1P80 - chains A and D of the 4 polymer chains in the assembly; structure by X-ray diffraction, 1.65 A resolution.

[Chain A (and D)]
Protein: Catalase HPII
From: Escherichia coli
Notes: EC 1.11.1.6; chain D of this document is another copy of the same molecule, construct and numbering; everything in this record applies to it too
UniProtKB: P21179 (CATE_ECOLI); residues 1-753 here = UniProt positions 1-753
Sequence (753 residues; numbered 1 to 753; the number before each row is that of its first residue):
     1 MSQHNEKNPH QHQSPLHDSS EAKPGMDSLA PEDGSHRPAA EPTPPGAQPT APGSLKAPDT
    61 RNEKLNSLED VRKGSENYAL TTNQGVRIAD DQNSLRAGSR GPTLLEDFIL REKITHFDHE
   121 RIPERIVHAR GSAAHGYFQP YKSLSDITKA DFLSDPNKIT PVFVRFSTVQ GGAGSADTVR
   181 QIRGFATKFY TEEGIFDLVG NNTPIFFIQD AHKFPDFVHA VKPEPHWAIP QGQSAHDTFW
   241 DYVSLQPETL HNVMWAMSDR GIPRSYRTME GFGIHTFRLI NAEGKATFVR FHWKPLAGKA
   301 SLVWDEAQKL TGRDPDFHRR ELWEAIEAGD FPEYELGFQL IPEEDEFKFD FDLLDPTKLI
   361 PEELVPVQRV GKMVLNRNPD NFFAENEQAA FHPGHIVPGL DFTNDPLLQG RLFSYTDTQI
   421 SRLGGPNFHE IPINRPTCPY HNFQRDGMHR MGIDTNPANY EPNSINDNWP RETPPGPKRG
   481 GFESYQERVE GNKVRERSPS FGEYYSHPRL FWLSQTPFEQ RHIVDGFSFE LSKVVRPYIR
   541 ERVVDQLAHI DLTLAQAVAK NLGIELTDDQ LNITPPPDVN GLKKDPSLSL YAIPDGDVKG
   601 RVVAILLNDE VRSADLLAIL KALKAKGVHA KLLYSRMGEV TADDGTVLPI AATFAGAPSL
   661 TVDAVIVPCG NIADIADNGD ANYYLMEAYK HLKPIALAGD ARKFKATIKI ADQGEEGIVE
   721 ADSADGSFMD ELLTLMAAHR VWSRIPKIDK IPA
Not modelled in the structure: 1-26
Differences from the reference sequence: engineered mutation Gln-181 (Asp in P21179)
Metal / ion sites: heme Fe near Tyr-415 (its only coordinating residue here)
Small-molecule neighbours: heme (HEM): Arg-125, Ile-126, Val-127, His-128, Arg-165, Ser-167, Gly-184, Phe-185, Ala-186, Val-199, Gly-200, Asn-201, Phe-206, Ala-211, Phe-214, Ile-274, His-275, Phe-391, Leu-407, Gly-410, Arg-411, Ser-414, Tyr-415, Thr-418, Gln-419, Arg-422
Reported in the primary citation:
  - mutagenesis - V169F, V169I, D181Q: decreased catalytic activity
  - conformationally variable residues (side-chain flip): Gln-233
  - mutagenesis - V169W: abolished expression
  - mutagenesis - R180A, R180K: unchanged catalytic activity
  - catalytic residues: His-128 (citing earlier work)

[Chain A / chain D interface]
Pairs across the interface (256):
  Ser-28(A) / Leu-245(D)
  Leu-29(A) / Arg-542(D)  hydrogen bond (backbone-side chain)
  Pro-31(A) / Tyr-538(D)  hydrophobic
  Pro-31(A) / Arg-542(D)
  Ser-35(A) / Tyr-538(D)
  His-36(A) / Arg-536(D)  hydrogen bond (backbone-side chain)
  His-36(A) / Tyr-538(D)
  Pro-49(A) / Arg-536(D)
  Thr-50(A) / His-226(D)  hydrogen bond
  Thr-50(A) / Trp-227(D)
  Ala-51(A) / His-226(D)
  Pro-52(A) / His-226(D)
  Asp-90(A) / Arg-495(D)
  Asp-91(A) / His-212(D)  salt bridge
  Asp-91(A) / Lys-213(D)  hydrogen bond (backbone-side chain)
  Asp-91(A) / Asp-216(D)
  Gln-92(A) / Lys-213(D)  hydrogen bond
  Gln-92(A) / Arg-497(D)  hydrogen bond (backbone-side chain)
  Asn-93(A) / Asp-210(D)
  Asn-93(A) / His-212(D)
  Asn-93(A) / Arg-495(D)
  Asn-93(A) / Glu-496(D)
  Asn-93(A) / Arg-497(D)  hydrogen bond
  Ser-94(A) / Asp-210(D)  hydrogen bond
  Ser-94(A) / His-212(D)
  Ser-94(A) / Val-494(D)
  Ser-94(A) / Arg-495(D)
  Leu-95(A) / Lys-493(D)
  Leu-95(A) / Val-494(D)
  Leu-95(A) / Arg-495(D)
  Arg-96(A) / Asp-210(D)  salt bridge
  Arg-96(A) / Pro-406(D)
  Arg-96(A) / Asn-492(D)
  Arg-96(A) / Lys-493(D)
  Arg-96(A) / Val-494(D)  hydrogen bond (backbone-backbone)
  Arg-96(A) / Glu-496(D)  hydrogen bond (side chain-backbone)
  Arg-96(A) / Arg-497(D)
  Ala-97(A) / Val-489(D)  hydrophobic
  Ala-97(A) / Asn-492(D)
  Gly-98(A) / Gly-491(D)
  Gly-98(A) / Asn-492(D)  hydrogen bond (backbone-backbone)
  Gly-98(A) / Val-494(D)
  Ser-99(A) / Val-494(D)
  Ser-99(A) / Glu-496(D)
  Ser-99(A) / Ser-498(D)
  Ser-99(A) / Pro-499(D)
  Arg-100(A) / Glu-346(D)  salt bridge
  Arg-100(A) / Phe-347(D)
  Arg-100(A) / Asp-352(D)  salt bridge
  Arg-100(A) / Leu-354(D)
  Arg-100(A) / Asn-404(D)  hydrogen bond (backbone-side chain)
  Arg-100(A) / Ser-498(D)
  Gly-101(A) / Asn-404(D)
  Pro-102(A) / Asn-404(D)
  Pro-102(A) / Gln-409(D)
  Pro-102(A) / Val-489(D)
  Thr-103(A) / Gln-409(D)  hydrogen bond (backbone-side chain)
  Leu-104(A) / Lys-493(D)
  Glu-106(A) / Lys-493(D)  salt bridge
  Asp-107(A) / Arg-495(D)  salt bridge
  Ile-109(A) / His-212(D)
  Ile-109(A) / Arg-495(D)
  Leu-110(A) / His-212(D)
  Arg-111(A) / Phe-413(D)
  Lys-113(A) / His-212(D)  hydrogen bond (side chain-backbone)
  Lys-113(A) / Asp-216(D)  salt bridge
  Ile-114(A) / Ala-211(D)
  Ile-114(A) / Pro-215(D)
  Ile-114(A) / Phe-413(D)  hydrophobic
  Ile-114(A) / Ser-414(D)
  Thr-115(A) / Phe-413(D)
  Thr-115(A) / Asp-417(D)
  Phe-117(A) / Ile-126(D)
  Phe-117(A) / Phe-214(D)  hydrophobic
  Phe-117(A) / Pro-215(D)  hydrophobic
  Phe-117(A) / Val-218(D)  hydrophobic
  Asp-118(A) / Ser-414(D)  hydrogen bond
  Asp-118(A) / Asp-417(D)
  Asp-118(A) / Thr-418(D)  hydrogen bond (backbone-side chain)
  His-119(A) / Asp-417(D)  salt bridge
  His-119(A) / Ser-421(D)  hydrogen bond
  Glu-120(A) / Ile-126(D)
  Glu-120(A) / His-219(D)  salt bridge
  Arg-121(A) / Pro-123(D)
  Arg-121(A) / Glu-124(D)
  Arg-121(A) / Ile-126(D)  hydrogen bond (side chain-backbone)
  Arg-121(A) / Lys-222(D)
  Pro-123(A) / Arg-121(D)
  Glu-124(A) / Arg-121(D)
  Ile-126(A) / Phe-117(D)
  Ile-126(A) / Glu-120(D)
  Ile-126(A) / Arg-121(D)  hydrogen bond (backbone-side chain)
  Gly-174(A) / Gly-174(D)
  Gly-174(A) / Ser-175(D)  hydrogen bond (backbone-backbone)
  Gly-174(A) / Gln-231(D)
  Ser-175(A) / Gly-174(D)
  Asp-210(A) / Asn-93(D)
  Asp-210(A) / Ser-94(D)  hydrogen bond
  Asp-210(A) / Arg-96(D)  salt bridge
  Ala-211(A) / Ile-114(D)
  His-212(A) / Asp-91(D)  salt bridge
  His-212(A) / Asn-93(D)
  His-212(A) / Ser-94(D)
  His-212(A) / Ile-109(D)
  His-212(A) / Leu-110(D)
  His-212(A) / Lys-113(D)  hydrogen bond (backbone-side chain)
  Lys-213(A) / Asp-91(D)  hydrogen bond (side chain-backbone)
  Lys-213(A) / Gln-92(D)  hydrogen bond
  Phe-214(A) / Phe-117(D)  hydrophobic
  Pro-215(A) / Ile-114(D)  hydrophobic
  Pro-215(A) / Phe-117(D)  hydrophobic
  Asp-216(A) / Asp-91(D)
  Asp-216(A) / Lys-113(D)  salt bridge
  Val-218(A) / Phe-117(D)  hydrophobic
  His-219(A) / Glu-120(D)  salt bridge
  Lys-222(A) / Arg-121(D)
  Pro-225(A) / Asn-381(D)
  Pro-225(A) / Phe-382(D)  hydrogen bond (backbone-backbone)
  His-226(A) / Thr-50(D)  hydrogen bond
  His-226(A) / Ala-51(D)
  His-226(A) / Pro-52(D)
  His-226(A) / Trp-323(D)
  His-226(A) / Asp-380(D)
  His-226(A) / Phe-382(D)  hydrogen bond (backbone-backbone)
  Trp-227(A) / Thr-50(D)
  Trp-227(A) / Arg-319(D)
  Trp-227(A) / Arg-320(D)
  Trp-227(A) / Trp-323(D)  hydrophobic
  Trp-227(A) / Phe-382(D)
  Ala-228(A) / Arg-319(D)  hydrogen bond (backbone-side chain)
  Ala-228(A) / Phe-382(D)  hydrophobic
  Ile-229(A) / Asp-316(D)
  Ile-229(A) / Arg-319(D)
  Ile-229(A) / Arg-320(D)
  Pro-230(A) / Asp-316(D)
  Gln-231(A) / Gly-174(D)
  Gln-231(A) / Asp-316(D)  hydrogen bond (backbone-side chain)
  Asp-305(A) / Arg-313(D)  salt bridge
  Gln-308(A) / Gly-312(D)
  Gln-308(A) / Arg-313(D)  hydrogen bond
  Lys-309(A) / Arg-313(D)
  Thr-311(A) / Gly-312(D)  hydrogen bond (side chain-backbone)
  Gly-312(A) / Gln-308(D)
  Gly-312(A) / Thr-311(D)  hydrogen bond (backbone-side chain)
  Gly-312(A) / Gly-312(D)
  Arg-313(A) / Asp-305(D)  salt bridge
  Arg-313(A) / Gln-308(D)  hydrogen bond
  Arg-313(A) / Lys-309(D)
  Asp-316(A) / Ile-229(D)
  Asp-316(A) / Pro-230(D)
  Asp-316(A) / Gln-231(D)  hydrogen bond (side chain-backbone)
  Arg-319(A) / Trp-227(D)
  Arg-319(A) / Ala-228(D)  hydrogen bond (side chain-backbone)
  Arg-319(A) / Ile-229(D)
  Arg-320(A) / Trp-227(D)
  Arg-320(A) / Ile-229(D)
  Trp-323(A) / His-226(D)
  Trp-323(A) / Trp-227(D)  hydrophobic
  Glu-346(A) / Arg-100(D)  salt bridge
  Phe-347(A) / Arg-100(D)
  Asp-352(A) / Arg-100(D)  salt bridge
  Leu-354(A) / Arg-100(D)
  Asp-380(A) / His-226(D)
  Asn-381(A) / Pro-225(D)
  Phe-382(A) / Pro-225(D)  hydrogen bond (backbone-backbone)
  Phe-382(A) / His-226(D)  hydrogen bond (backbone-backbone)
  Phe-382(A) / Trp-227(D)
  Phe-382(A) / Ala-228(D)  hydrophobic
  Asn-404(A) / Arg-100(D)
  Asn-404(A) / Gly-101(D)
  Asn-404(A) / Pro-102(D)
  Pro-406(A) / Arg-96(D)
  Gln-409(A) / Pro-102(D)
  Gln-409(A) / Thr-103(D)  hydrogen bond (side chain-backbone)
  Phe-413(A) / Arg-111(D)
  Phe-413(A) / Ile-114(D)  hydrophobic
  Phe-413(A) / Thr-115(D)
  Ser-414(A) / Ile-114(D)
  Ser-414(A) / Asp-118(D)  hydrogen bond
  Asp-417(A) / Thr-115(D)
  Asp-417(A) / Asp-118(D)
  Asp-417(A) / His-119(D)  salt bridge
  Thr-418(A) / Asp-118(D)  hydrogen bond (side chain-backbone)
  Ser-421(A) / His-119(D)  hydrogen bond
  Val-489(A) / Ala-97(D)  hydrophobic
  Val-489(A) / Pro-102(D)
  Gly-491(A) / Gly-98(D)
  Asn-492(A) / Arg-96(D)
  Asn-492(A) / Ala-97(D)
  Asn-492(A) / Gly-98(D)  hydrogen bond (backbone-backbone)
  Lys-493(A) / Leu-95(D)
  Lys-493(A) / Arg-96(D)
  Lys-493(A) / Leu-104(D)
  Lys-493(A) / Glu-106(D)  salt bridge
  Val-494(A) / Ser-94(D)
  Val-494(A) / Leu-95(D)
  Val-494(A) / Arg-96(D)  hydrogen bond (backbone-backbone)
  Val-494(A) / Gly-98(D)
  Val-494(A) / Ser-99(D)
  Arg-495(A) / Asp-90(D)
  Arg-495(A) / Asn-93(D)
  Arg-495(A) / Ser-94(D)
  Arg-495(A) / Leu-95(D)
  Arg-495(A) / Asp-107(D)  salt bridge
  Arg-495(A) / Ile-109(D)
  Glu-496(A) / Asn-93(D)
  Glu-496(A) / Arg-96(D)  hydrogen bond (backbone-side chain)
  Glu-496(A) / Ser-99(D)
  Arg-497(A) / Gln-92(D)  hydrogen bond (side chain-backbone)
  Arg-497(A) / Asn-93(D)  hydrogen bond
  Arg-497(A) / Arg-96(D)
  Ser-498(A) / Ser-99(D)
  Ser-498(A) / Arg-100(D)
  Pro-499(A) / Ser-99(D)
  Ser-532(A) / Met-637(D)
  Lys-533(A) / Gly-656(D)  hydrogen bond (side chain-backbone)
  Val-535(A) / Gln-48(D)
  Val-535(A) / Pro-49(D)
  Arg-536(A) / His-36(D)  hydrogen bond (side chain-backbone)
  Arg-536(A) / Pro-49(D)
  Tyr-538(A) / Pro-31(D)  hydrophobic
  Tyr-538(A) / Ser-35(D)
  Tyr-538(A) / His-36(D)
  Arg-540(A) / Met-637(D)
  Arg-542(A) / Leu-29(D)  hydrogen bond (side chain-backbone)
  Lys-560(A) / Arg-636(D)
  Asn-561(A) / Arg-636(D)
  Asn-561(A) / Met-637(D)  hydrogen bond (backbone-backbone)
  Leu-562(A) / Met-637(D)
  Leu-562(A) / Gly-638(D)  hydrogen bond (backbone-backbone)
  Gly-563(A) / Met-637(D)
  Arg-636(A) / Lys-560(D)
  Arg-636(A) / Asn-561(D)
  Met-637(A) / Ser-532(D)
  Met-637(A) / Arg-540(D)
  Met-637(A) / Asn-561(D)  hydrogen bond (backbone-backbone)
  Met-637(A) / Leu-562(D)
  Met-637(A) / Gly-563(D)  hydrogen bond (backbone-backbone)
  Gly-638(A) / Leu-562(D)  hydrogen bond (backbone-backbone)
  Gly-656(A) / Lys-533(D)  hydrogen bond (backbone-side chain)
  Gly-679(A) / Lys-750(D)
  Gly-679(A) / Ile-751(D)
  Gly-679(A) / Pro-752(D)
  Asn-682(A) / Pro-752(D)
  Tyr-683(A) / Tyr-683(D)
  Tyr-683(A) / Pro-752(D)
  Tyr-683(A) / Ala-753(D)  hydrophobic
  Met-686(A) / Pro-752(D)  hydrophobic
  Asp-749(A) / Gly-679(D)  hydrogen bond (backbone-backbone)
  Lys-750(A) / Asp-677(D)
  Lys-750(A) / Gly-679(D)
  Ile-751(A) / Gly-679(D)
  Pro-752(A) / Gly-679(D)
  Pro-752(A) / Tyr-683(D)
  Pro-752(A) / Met-686(D)
  Ala-753(A) / Tyr-683(D)  hydrophobic
Other interface residues (no listed pair), chain A (133 interface residues in all): Ala-30, Gln-48, Ile-122, Arg-125, Val-127, Arg-130, Ala-173, Leu-245, Gln-246, Glu-324, Glu-490, Ser-500, Phe-529, Asp-677, Lys-690
Other interface residues (no listed pair), chain D (132 interface residues in all): Ala-30, Ile-122, Arg-125, Val-127, Arg-130, Ala-173, Gln-246, Glu-324, Glu-490, Ser-500, Phe-529, Val-535, Asn-678, Asp-680, Asn-682

[Summary]
Chain A and chain D form an interface of 133 and 132 residues respectively; the contacts include 56 hydrogen
bonds and 20 salt bridges. Polar pairs include Asp-91(A)/His-212(D), Arg-96(A)/Asp-210(D) and
Arg-100(A)/Glu-346(D). From the paper: the catalytic residue His-128(A); V169F, V169I and D181Q of chain A
reduce catalytic activity; 6 substitutions were tested in all.
Chain A and chain D are both Catalase HPII (Escherichia coli); the structure, Crystal structure of the D181Q
variant of catalase HPII from E. coli, was determined by X-ray diffraction together with 1P7Y, 1P7Z, 1P81 and
1QWS from the same study.
